PDB entry 8JZP | electron microscopy, 3.45 A resolution | chains C and G of the 6 polymer chains in the assembly

# Chain C
Name: Guanine nucleotide-binding protein G(I)/G(S)/G(T) subunit beta-1
Source organism: Homo sapiens
UniProtKB: P62873 (GBB1_HUMAN); residue numbers follow UniProt; this construct covers 2-340
Amino-acid sequence (350 residues; each row starts with the number of its first residue; numbers below 1 keep their minus sign (Met-9 is residue -9)):
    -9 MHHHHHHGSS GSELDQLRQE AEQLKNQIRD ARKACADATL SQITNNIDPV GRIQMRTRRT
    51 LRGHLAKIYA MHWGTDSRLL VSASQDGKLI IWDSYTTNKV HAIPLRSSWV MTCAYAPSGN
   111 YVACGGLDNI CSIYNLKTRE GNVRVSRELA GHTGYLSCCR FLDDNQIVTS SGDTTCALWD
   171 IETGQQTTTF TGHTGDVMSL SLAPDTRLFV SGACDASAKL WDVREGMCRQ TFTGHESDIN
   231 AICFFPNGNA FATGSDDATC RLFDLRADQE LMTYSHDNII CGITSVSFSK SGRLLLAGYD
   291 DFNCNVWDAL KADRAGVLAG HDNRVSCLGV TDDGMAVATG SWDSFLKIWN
Disordered / not traced: -9 to 2
Construct notes: initiating methionine (-9); expression tag (-8 to 1)
Swiss-Prot annotation at these positions:
  - modified residue: Ser2 (N-acetylserine), His266 (Phosphohistidine)
  - natural variant: Leu30 (L30F: In MRD42; uncertain significance), Arg52 (R52G: In MRD42), Gly64 (G64V: In MRD42), Asp76 (D76E: In MRD42; D76G: In MRD42), Gly77 (G77S: In MRD42), Lys78 (K78R: In MRD42), Ile80 (I80N: In MRD42; I80T: In MRD42), His91 (H91R: In MRD42; uncertain significance), Ala92 (A92T: In MRD42), Pro94 (P94S: In MRD42), Leu95 (L95P: In MRD42), Arg96 (R96L: In MRD42), 5 further natural variant entries in UniProt

# Chain G
Name: Guanine nucleotide-binding protein G(I)/G(S)/G(O) subunit gamma-2
Source organism: Homo sapiens
UniProtKB: P59768 (GBG2_HUMAN); numbering as in UniProt (aligned over 1-71)
Amino-acid sequence (71 residues; numbered 1 to 71; the number before each row is that of its first residue):
     1 MASNNTASIA QARKLVEQLK MEANIDRIKV SKAAADLMAY CEAHAKEDPL LTPVPASENP
    61 FREKKFFCAI L
Disordered / not traced: 1-6, 63-71
Swiss-Prot annotation at these positions:
  - modified residue: Ala2 (N-acetylalanine), Cys68 (Cysteine methyl ester)
  - lipidation: Cys68 (S-geranylgeranyl cysteine)

# Chain C / chain G interface
Pairs across the interface (54; chain C residue first):
  Leu7(C) - Ala12(G)  hydrophobic
  Glu10(C) - Val16(G)
  Ile18(C) - Glu22(G)
  Ile18(C) - Ala23(G)  hydrophobic
  Arg22(C) - Glu22(G)  salt bridge
  Cys25(C) - Ile28(G)
  Cys25(C) - Val30(G)  hydrogen bond (backbone-backbone)
  Asp27(C) - Lys29(G)  salt bridge
  Ala28(C) - Val30(G)
  Ala28(C) - Ser31(G)
  Leu30(C) - Ala34(G)  hydrophobic
  Ile33(C) - Ala34(G)  hydrophobic
  Ile43(C) - Leu50(G)
  Ile43(C) - Leu51(G)
  Arg48(C) - Phe61(G)
  Arg49(C) - Phe61(G)  hydrogen bond (side chain-backbone)
  Ser84(C) - Phe61(G)
  Tyr85(C) - Pro60(G)
  Tyr85(C) - Phe61(G)  hydrophobic
  Cys218(C) - Gln18(G)  hydrogen bond (backbone-side chain)
  Cys218(C) - Met21(G)
  Arg219(C) - Met21(G)
  Phe235(C) - Leu37(G)  hydrophobic
  Phe235(C) - Tyr40(G)  hydrophobic
  Phe235(C) - Cys41(G)  hydrophobic
  Pro236(C) - Tyr40(G)
  Asn237(C) - Tyr40(G)
  Asp254(C) - Ala33(G)
  Arg256(C) - Asp26(G)
  Arg256(C) - Arg27(G)
  Arg256(C) - Ile28(G)
  Arg256(C) - Ala33(G)
  Arg256(C) - Asp36(G)  salt bridge
  Ala257(C) - Ile28(G)
  Ala257(C) - Val30(G)  hydrophobic
  Gln259(C) - Val30(G)
  Leu261(C) - Val30(G)  hydrophobic
  Lys280(C) - Tyr40(G)
  Lys280(C) - His44(G)
  Lys280(C) - Glu47(G)
  Ser281(C) - Tyr40(G)
  Ser281(C) - Cys41(G)
  Ser281(C) - His44(G)
  Ser281(C) - Ala45(G)
  Ser281(C) - Asp48(G)  hydrogen bond
  Gly282(C) - Cys41(G)
  Arg283(C) - Cys41(G)
  Leu300(C) - Cys41(G)  hydrophobic
  Gly324(C) - Pro49(G)
  Gly324(C) - Leu50(G)
  Met325(C) - Pro49(G)
  Ala326(C) - Phe61(G)  hydrophobic
  Ile338(C) - Phe61(G)  hydrophobic
  Asn340(C) - Asn59(G)  hydrogen bond
Other interface residues (no listed pair), chain C (46 interface residues in all): Ala11, Leu14, Gln17, Ala26, Trp63, Gln220, Thr221, Ala240, Ser279, Leu284, Leu286, Val327
Other interface residues (no listed pair), chain G (32 interface residues in all): Ile9, Leu19, Met38, Val54

# Overview
46 residues of chain C face 32 of chain G across their interface, with 5 hydrogen bonds and 3 salt bridges.
Among the polar pairs are Arg22(C)-Glu22(G), Asp27(C)-Lys29(G) and Arg256(C)-Asp36(G).
Here chain C is Guanine nucleotide-binding protein G(I)/G(S)/G(T) subunit beta-1 and chain G is Guanine
nucleotide-binding protein G(I)/G(S)/G(O) subunit gamma-2, both from Homo sapiens. Entry 8JZP (Structure of
mouse C5a-human C5aR1-Go complex) was determined by electron microscopy.
